5SU5 - chains A and B; structure by X-ray diffraction, 1.81 A resolution.

[Chain A]
Name: Pre-mRNA-splicing factor 8
Organism: Saccharomyces cerevisiae S288C
Reference sequence: P33334 (PRP8_YEAST); residue numbers follow UniProt; this construct covers 1836-2090
Amino-acid sequence (258 residues; row label = number of the first residue in the row):
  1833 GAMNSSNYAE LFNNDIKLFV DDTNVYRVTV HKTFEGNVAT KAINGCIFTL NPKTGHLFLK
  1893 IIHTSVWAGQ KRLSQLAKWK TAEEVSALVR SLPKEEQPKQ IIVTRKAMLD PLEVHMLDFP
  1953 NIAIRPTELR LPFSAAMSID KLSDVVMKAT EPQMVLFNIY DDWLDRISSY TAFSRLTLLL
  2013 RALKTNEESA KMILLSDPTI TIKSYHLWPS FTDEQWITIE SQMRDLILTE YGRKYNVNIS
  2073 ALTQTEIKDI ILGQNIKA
Unresolved in the structure: 2070-2090
Construct notes: expression tag (1833-1835)

[Chain B]
Name: A1 cistron-splicing factor AAR2
Organism: Saccharomyces cerevisiae S288C
Reference sequence: P32357 (AAR2_YEAST); aligned to UniProt positions 1-317 over residues 1-317
Amino-acid sequence (308 residues; each row starts with the number of its first residue; note: 13 numbers in that range are skipped by the numbering (no residue carries them; nothing is unmodelled there); numbers below 1 keep their minus sign (Gly-3 is residue -3)):
    -3 GAMAMNTVPF TSAPIEVTIG IDQYSFNVKE NQPFHGIKDI PIGHVHVIHF QHADNSSMRY
    57 GYWFDCRMGN FYIQYDPKDG LYKMMEERDG AKFENIVHNF KERQMMVSYP KIDEDDTWYN
   117 LTEFVQMDKI RKIVRKDENQ FSYVDSSMTT VQENEL
   166 SSSSSDPAHS LNYTVINFKS REAIRPGHEM EDFLDKSYYL NTVMLQGIFK NSSNYFGELQ
   226 FAFLNAMFFG NYGSSLQWHA MIELICSSAT VPKHMLDKLD EILYYQIKTL PEQYSDILLN
   286 ERVWNICLYS SFQKNSLHNT EKIMENKYPE LL
Unresolved in the structure: -3 to 0, 166-169
Construct notes: expression tag (-3 to 0); conflict Ser166 (Leu153 in P32357), Ser167 (Lys154 in P32357), Ser170 (Asp in P32357)
Disulfide bonds: Cys251-Cys292
Residues lining bound ligands: 5-bromo-1-methylpyrimidine-2,4(1H,3H)-dione (W8W): Pro5, Thr7, Tyr68, Gln70, Glu83, Lys88, Ile92

[Interface between chain A and chain B]
Residue-residue contacts (18):
  Gln1907(A) - Met195(B)
  Gln1907(A) - Leu199(B)
  Leu1908(A) - Met195(B)  hydrophobic
  Trp1911(A) - Glu194(B)
  Trp1911(A) - Met195(B)
  Trp1911(A) - Phe198(B)  hydrophobic
  Asp1942(A) - Lys184(B)  salt bridge
  Asp1942(A) - Phe198(B)
  Glu1945(A) - Lys184(B)  salt bridge
  Val1946(A) - Ile189(B)  hydrophobic
  Val1946(A) - Glu194(B)
  Val1946(A) - Phe198(B)  hydrophobic
  His1947(A) - Glu194(B)  salt bridge
  Leu1949(A) - Lys184(B)
  Leu1949(A) - Ser185(B)
  Leu1949(A) - Arg186(B)
  Leu1949(A) - Ile189(B)  hydrophobic
  Asp1950(A) - Arg186(B)  salt bridge

[In short]
Chain A and chain B form an interface of 9 and 8 residues respectively; the contacts include 4 salt bridges.
Polar contacts include Asp1942(A)-Lys184(B), Glu1945(A)-Lys184(B) and His1947(A)-Glu194(B). Bound to chain B:
5-bromo-1-methylpyrimidine-2,4(1H,3H)-dione.
Here chain A is Pre-mRNA-splicing factor 8 and chain B is A1 cistron-splicing factor AAR2, both from
Saccharomyces cerevisiae S288C. Entry 5SU5 (PanDDA analysis group deposition -- Aar2/RNaseH in complex with
fragment P03E05 from the F2X-Universal Library) was determined by X-ray diffraction, deposited together with
5ST0, 5ST1, 5ST2, 5ST3, 5ST4, 5ST5 and 248 further entries.
